PDB entry 8EB2 | X-ray diffraction, 2.90 A resolution | chains K and M of the 5 polymer chains in the assembly

== Chain K ==
Protein: PA2.1 Fab Heavy Chain
Source organism: Homo sapiens
Notes: antibody fragment or engineered binder
Chain sequence (221 residues; numbered 1 to 221; the number before each row is that of its first residue):
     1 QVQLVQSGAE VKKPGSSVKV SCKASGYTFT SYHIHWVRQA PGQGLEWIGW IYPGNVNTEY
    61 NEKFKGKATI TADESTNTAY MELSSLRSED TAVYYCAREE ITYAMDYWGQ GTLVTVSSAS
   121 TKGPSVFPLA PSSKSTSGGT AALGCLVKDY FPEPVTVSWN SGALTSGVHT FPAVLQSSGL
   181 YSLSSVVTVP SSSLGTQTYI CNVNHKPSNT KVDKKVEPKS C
Not modelled in the structure: 134-137, 220-221
Cystine bridges: Cys-22/Cys-96, Cys-145/Cys-201

== Chain M ==
Protein: PA2.1 Fab Light Chain
Source organism: Homo sapiens
Notes: antibody fragment or engineered binder
Chain sequence (219 residues; each row starts with the number of its first residue):
     1 DIQMTQSPST LSASVGDRVT ITCRSSQSIV HSNGNTYLEW YQQKPGKAPK LLIYKVSNRF
    61 SGVPARFSGS GSGTEFTLTI SSLQPDDFAT YYCFQGSHVP RTFGQGTKVE VKRTVAAPSV
   121 FIFPPSDEQL KSGTASVVCL LNNFYPREAK VQWKVDNALQ SGNSQESVTE QDSKDSTYSL
   181 SSTLTLSKAD YEKHKVYACE VTHQGLSSPV TKSFNRGEC
Not modelled in the structure: 218-219
Cystine bridges: Cys-23/Cys-93, Cys-139/Cys-199

== Interface between chain K and chain M ==
Contacting residue pairs (67; chain K residue first):
  His-35(K) / Arg-101(M)  hydrogen bond
  Gln-39(K) / Gln-43(M)  hydrogen bond
  Gln-39(K) / Tyr-92(M)  hydrogen bond
  Gln-43(K) / Tyr-92(M)
  Leu-45(K) / Tyr-92(M)  hydrophobic
  Leu-45(K) / Phe-103(M)
  Glu-46(K) / Phe-103(M)
  Trp-47(K) / Arg-101(M)
  Glu-59(K) / Val-99(M)
  Tyr-95(K) / Gln-43(M)
  Tyr-95(K) / Lys-47(M)  hydrogen bond (side chain-backbone)
  Tyr-95(K) / Ala-48(M)  hydrophobic
  Glu-99(K) / Arg-101(M)  salt bridge
  Thr-102(K) / Tyr-37(M)
  Tyr-103(K) / His-31(M)  hydrogen bond
  Tyr-103(K) / Asn-33(M)  hydrogen bond
  Tyr-103(K) / Tyr-37(M)
  Tyr-103(K) / Glu-39(M)
  Tyr-103(K) / Gly-96(M)
  Tyr-103(K) / Arg-101(M)  hydrogen bond (backbone-side chain)
  Ala-104(K) / Glu-39(M)
  Ala-104(K) / Leu-51(M)  hydrophobic
  Ala-104(K) / Tyr-54(M)  hydrophobic
  Met-105(K) / Glu-39(M)
  Met-105(K) / Tyr-41(M)  hydrogen bond (backbone-side chain)
  Met-105(K) / Leu-51(M)
  Met-105(K) / Phe-94(M)  hydrophobic
  Met-105(K) / Phe-103(M)  hydrophobic
  Asp-106(K) / Leu-51(M)
  Asp-106(K) / Phe-60(M)
  Trp-108(K) / Tyr-41(M)  hydrophobic
  Trp-108(K) / Pro-49(M)
  Gly-109(K) / Ala-48(M)
  Phe-127(K) / Ser-126(M)
  Phe-127(K) / Gln-129(M)
  Pro-128(K) / Ser-126(M)
  Pro-128(K) / Glu-128(M)
  Leu-129(K) / Phe-123(M)
  Leu-129(K) / Val-138(M)  hydrophobic
  Ala-130(K) / Phe-123(M)
  Ala-142(K) / Phe-121(M)  hydrophobic
  Ala-142(K) / Phe-123(M)
  Leu-146(K) / Ser-136(M)
  Lys-148(K) / Gln-129(M)
  Lys-148(K) / Ser-136(M)
  Lys-148(K) / Thr-185(M)
  His-169(K) / Asn-142(M)
  His-169(K) / Asn-143(M)  hydrogen bond
  His-169(K) / Asp-172(M)
  His-169(K) / Ser-179(M)
  Phe-171(K) / Leu-140(M)  hydrophobic
  Phe-171(K) / Ser-167(M)
  Phe-171(K) / Thr-169(M)
  Phe-171(K) / Ser-179(M)
  Phe-171(K) / Leu-180(M)
  Phe-171(K) / Ser-181(M)
  Pro-172(K) / Ser-167(M)  hydrogen bond (backbone-side chain)
  Pro-172(K) / Val-168(M)
  Val-174(K) / Gln-165(M)
  Val-174(K) / Glu-166(M)
  Val-174(K) / Ser-167(M)
  Leu-175(K) / Gln-165(M)  hydrogen bond (backbone-side chain)
  Gln-176(K) / Gln-165(M)
  Ser-184(K) / Ser-181(M)  hydrogen bond
  Val-186(K) / Leu-140(M)  hydrophobic
  Thr-188(K) / Asn-142(M)
  Lys-214(K) / Glu-128(M)
Interface residues without a listed pair, chain K (46 interface residues in all): Val-37, Gly-44, Asn-61, Glu-100, Tyr-107, Gln-110, Val-126, Pro-131, Ser-132, Gly-138, Thr-140, Leu-143, Thr-170
Interface residues without a listed pair, chain M (44 interface residues in all): Gly-46, Lys-55, Pro-100, Gln-105, Ile-122, Pro-124

== In short ==
Chain K and chain M form an interface of 46 and 44 residues respectively, with 12 hydrogen bonds and 1 salt
bridge. Polar contacts include Glu-99(K)/Arg-101(M), His-35(K)/Arg-101(M) and Gln-39(K)/Gln-43(M).
Chain K is PA2.1 Fab Heavy Chain and chain M is PA2.1 Fab Light Chain, both from Homo sapiens; the structure,
Structure of HLA-A*02:01 in complex with NY-ESO-1 peptide and PA2.1 Fab, was determined by X-ray diffraction.
